Entry 6S3R (electron microscopy, 3.50 A resolution); this record covers chains B and C of the 11 polymer chains in the assembly.

== Chain B (and C) ==
Protein: Flagellar biosynthetic protein FliP
Source organism: Pseudomonas savastanoi pv. phaseolicola (strain 1448A / Race 6)
Notes: chain C of this document is another copy of the same molecule, construct and numbering; everything in this record applies to it too
UniProt: Q48GF5 (Q48GF5_PSE14); residue numbers follow UniProt; this construct covers 1-250
Chain sequence (250 residues; row label = number of the first residue in the row):
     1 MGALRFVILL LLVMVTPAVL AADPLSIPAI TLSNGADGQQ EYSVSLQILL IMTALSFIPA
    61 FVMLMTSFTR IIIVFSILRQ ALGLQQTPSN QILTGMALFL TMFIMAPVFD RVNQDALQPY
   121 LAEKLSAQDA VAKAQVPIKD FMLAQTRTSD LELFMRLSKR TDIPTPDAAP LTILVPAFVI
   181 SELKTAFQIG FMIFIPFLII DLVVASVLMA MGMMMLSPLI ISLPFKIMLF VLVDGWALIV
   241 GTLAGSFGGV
Unresolved in the structure: 1-52

== Chain B / chain C interface ==
Pairs across the interface (59):
  Leu82(B) - Phe187(C)  hydrophobic
  Leu84(B) - Gln80(C)
  Gln85(B) - Ile77(C)
  Gln85(B) - Phe187(C)
  Gln86(B) - Ser76(C)  hydrogen bond (backbone-side chain)
  Thr87(B) - Ile72(C)
  Thr87(B) - Ser76(C)
  Thr87(B) - Arg79(C)
  Gln91(B) - Pro59(C)
  Gln91(B) - Met63(C)
  Ile92(B) - Met63(C)  hydrophobic
  Ile92(B) - Leu64(C)
  Ile92(B) - Thr69(C)
  Ile92(B) - Ile73(C)  hydrophobic
  Gly95(B) - Leu64(C)
  Met96(B) - Leu64(C)
  Met96(B) - Val179(C)  hydrophobic
  Met96(B) - Ile180(C)  hydrophobic
  Leu98(B) - Phe57(C)  hydrophobic
  Phe99(B) - Phe61(C)  hydrophobic
  Phe99(B) - Leu64(C)  hydrophobic
  Phe99(B) - Val175(C)  hydrophobic
  Leu100(B) - Phe154(C)  hydrophobic
  Met102(B) - Thr172(C)
  Phe103(B) - Phe154(C)
  Phe103(B) - Leu157(C)
  Phe103(B) - Ser158(C)
  Phe103(B) - Ile173(C)  hydrophobic
  Gly212(B) - Met209(C)
  Gly212(B) - Met214(C)
  Met213(B) - Ala205(C)  hydrophobic
  Met213(B) - Ser206(C)
  Met215(B) - Met215(C)  hydrophobic
  Met215(B) - Leu216(C)
  Met215(B) - Ser217(C)  hydrogen bond (side chain-backbone)
  Met215(B) - Pro218(C)
  Leu216(B) - Ala205(C)  hydrophobic
  Leu216(B) - Pro218(C)  hydrophobic
  Ser217(B) - Leu219(C)
  Ile220(B) - Phe194(C)
  Leu223(B) - Gln80(C)
  Pro224(B) - Phe191(C)
  Pro224(B) - Phe194(C)  hydrophobic
  Pro224(B) - Leu198(C)  hydrophobic
  Ile227(B) - Ile77(C)  hydrophobic
  Ile227(B) - Phe187(C)
  Ile227(B) - Phe191(C)  hydrophobic
  Met228(B) - Phe191(C)  hydrophobic
  Val231(B) - Phe187(C)  hydrophobic
  Val231(B) - Gln188(C)
  Asp234(B) - Lys184(C)
  Trp236(B) - Ile180(C)  hydrophobic
  Trp236(B) - Leu183(C)  hydrophobic
  Trp236(B) - Phe187(C)
  Ala237(B) - Leu153(C)  hydrophobic
  Val240(B) - Phe154(C)  hydrophobic
  Val240(B) - Ile180(C)  hydrophobic
  Gly241(B) - Leu157(C)
  Ala244(B) - Leu157(C)  hydrophobic
Other interface residues (no listed pair), chain B (36 interface residues in all): Met211, Met214, Ile221, Phe225, Val250
Other interface residues (no listed pair), chain C (43 interface residues in all): Ala60, Asp150, Lys159, Pro176, Asp201, Leu202

== Overview ==
The interface between chain B and chain C involves 36 residues on one side and 43 on the other; the contacts
include 2 hydrogen bonds. Among the polar pairs are Gln86(B)-Ser76(C) and Met215(B)-Ser217(C).
Chain B and chain C are both Flagellar biosynthetic protein FliP (Pseudomonas savastanoi pv. phaseolicola
(strain 1448A / Race 6)); the structure, Structure of the FliPQR complex from the flagellar type 3 secretion
system of Pseudomonas savastanoi, was determined by electron microscopy (same publication as 6S3L and 6S3S).
